PDB entry 6JOO | X-ray diffraction, 2.90 A resolution | chains A and C of the 4 polymer chains in the assembly

Chain A:
Molecule: CRISPR-associated protein, CRISPR-associated endonuclease Cas9
Organism: Corynebacterium diphtheriae
Notes: EC 3.1.-.-
UniProtKB: chimeric construct of A0A2T1BQ76, Q6NKI3: residues 1-497 from A0A2T1BQ76 (A0A2T1BQ76_CORDP) positions 1-497 (same numbers); residues 664-1084 from Q6NKI3 positions 664-1084 (same numbers)
Chain sequence (927 residues; row label = number of the first residue in the row; note: 160 numbers in that range are skipped by the numbering (no residue carries them; nothing is unmodelled there); numbers below 1 keep their minus sign (Gly-2 is residue -2)):
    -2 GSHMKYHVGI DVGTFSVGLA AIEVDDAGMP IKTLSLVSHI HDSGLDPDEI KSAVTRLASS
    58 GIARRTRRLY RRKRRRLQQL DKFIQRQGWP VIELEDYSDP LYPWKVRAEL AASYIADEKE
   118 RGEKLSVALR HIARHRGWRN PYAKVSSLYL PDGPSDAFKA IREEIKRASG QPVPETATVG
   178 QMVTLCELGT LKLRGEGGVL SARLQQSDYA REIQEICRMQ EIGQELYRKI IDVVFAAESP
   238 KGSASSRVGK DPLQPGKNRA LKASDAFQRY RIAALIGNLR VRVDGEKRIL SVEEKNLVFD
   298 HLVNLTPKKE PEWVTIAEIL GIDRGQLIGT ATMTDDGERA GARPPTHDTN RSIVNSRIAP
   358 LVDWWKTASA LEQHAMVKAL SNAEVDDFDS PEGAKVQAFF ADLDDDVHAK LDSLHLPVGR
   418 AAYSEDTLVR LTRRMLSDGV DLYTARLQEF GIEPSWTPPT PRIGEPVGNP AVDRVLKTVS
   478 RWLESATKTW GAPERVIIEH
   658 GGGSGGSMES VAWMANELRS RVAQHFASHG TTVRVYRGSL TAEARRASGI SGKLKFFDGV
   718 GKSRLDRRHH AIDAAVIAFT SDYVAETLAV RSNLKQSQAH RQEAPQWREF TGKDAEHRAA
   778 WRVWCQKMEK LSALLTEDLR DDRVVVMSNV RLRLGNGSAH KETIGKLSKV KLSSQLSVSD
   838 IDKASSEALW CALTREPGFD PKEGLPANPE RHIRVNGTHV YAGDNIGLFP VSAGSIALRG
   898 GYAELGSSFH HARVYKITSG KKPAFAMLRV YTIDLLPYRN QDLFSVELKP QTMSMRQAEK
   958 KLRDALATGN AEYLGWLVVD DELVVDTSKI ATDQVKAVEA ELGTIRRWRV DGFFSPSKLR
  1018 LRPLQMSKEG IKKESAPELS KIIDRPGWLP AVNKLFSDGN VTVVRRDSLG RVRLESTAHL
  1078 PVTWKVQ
Disordered / not traced: -2, 185-188, 276-288, 305-338, 437-439, 658-666, 701-708, 750-770
Construct notes: expression tag (-2 to 0); linker (658-663)
Modified / non-standard residues: Mse1, Mse26, Mse179, Mse216, Mse373, Mse432, Mse671, Mse785, Mse804, Mse924, Mse950, Mse952, Mse1023 (selenomethionine; parent Met); Mse330, Mse665 (selenomethionine)
Curated features (UniProtKB/Swiss-Prot):
  - binding site (Mn(2+)): His727
Metal / ion sites: Zn2+: His869, His876
Reported in the primary citation:
  - binding site for Guide RNA: Asp939, Asp977, Arg1070, His1076
  - binding site for Non-Target DNA: Arg1017, Arg1042
  - mutagenesis - F1011A, K1015A, R1042A, P1043A, L1046A: decreased catalytic activity
  - mutagenesis - F1011A/P1043A/L1046A, F1011A/K1015A/P1043A/L1046A, R1017A: abolished catalytic activity
  - binding site for Target DNA (chain C): Phe1011, Lys1015, Pro1043, Leu1046
  - specificity-determining residues: Lys1015

Chain C:
Molecule: Target DNA
Sequence (28 nucleotides; numbered 1 to 28; the number before each row is that of its first residue):
     1 CATTACCCGC CAAGCGCACC TAATTTCC

Interface between chain A and chain C:
Contacting residue pairs (52; chain A residue first):
  Ile47(A) - DC8(C)  base contact
  Trp135(A) - DA13(C)  hydrogen bond to the base
  Trp135(A) - DG14(C)  sugar contact
  Asn137(A) - DG14(C)  hydrogen bond to the phosphate
  Asn137(A) - DC15(C)  hydrogen bond to the phosphate
  Pro138(A) - DA13(C)  base contact
  Pro138(A) - DG14(C)  base contact
  Tyr139(A) - DG14(C)  base contact
  Tyr139(A) - DC15(C)  hydrogen bond to the base
  Pro237(A) - DG14(C)  base contact
  Ala241(A) - DC17(C)  sugar contact
  Arg244(A) - DG16(C)  base contact
  Arg244(A) - DC17(C)  hydrogen bond to the base
  Arg244(A) - DA18(C)  sugar contact
  Val245(A) - DC17(C)  phosphate contact
  Val245(A) - DA18(C)  phosphate contact
  Gly246(A) - DC17(C)  phosphate contact
  Gly246(A) - DA18(C)  hydrogen bond to the phosphate
  Arg256(A) - DA18(C)  salt bridge to the phosphate
  Arg256(A) - DC19(C)  salt bridge to the phosphate
  Asn275(A) - DT25(C)  base contact
  Asn275(A) - DT26(C)  base contact
  Asn379(A) - DC15(C)  phosphate contact
  Asn379(A) - DG16(C)  hydrogen bond to the phosphate
  Ala380(A) - DG16(C)  phosphate contact
  Ala380(A) - DC17(C)  phosphate contact
  Val415(A) - DG16(C)  phosphate contact
  Val415(A) - DC17(C)  phosphate contact
  Arg417(A) - DC17(C)  salt bridge to the phosphate
  Arg417(A) - DA18(C)  phosphate contact
  Tyr440(A) - DC27(C)  sugar contact
  Thr441(A) - DC27(C)  phosphate contact
  Pro451(A) - DC28(C)  phosphate contact
  Trp670(A) - DC19(C)  phosphate contact
  Trp670(A) - DC20(C)  sugar contact
  Lys818(A) - DC8(C)  phosphate contact
  Lys818(A) - DG9(C)  phosphate contact
  Glu819(A) - DG9(C)  hydrogen bond to the phosphate
  Thr820(A) - DG9(C)  hydrogen bond to the phosphate
  Thr989(A) - DA2(C)  phosphate contact
  Thr989(A) - DT3(C)  phosphate contact
  Gln991(A) - DT3(C)  hydrogen bond to the phosphate
  Phe1011(A) - DT4(C)  base contact
  Lys1015(A) - DA2(C)  hydrogen bond to the base
  Lys1015(A) - DT3(C)  base contact
  Arg1042(A) - DC6(C)  base contact
  Leu1046(A) - DT4(C)  base contact
  Pro1047(A) - DA2(C)  phosphate contact
  Ala1048(A) - DC1(C)  sugar contact
  Ala1048(A) - DA2(C)  hydrogen bond to the phosphate
  Lys1051(A) - DC1(C)  hydrogen bond to the phosphate
  Lys1051(A) - DA2(C)  salt bridge to the phosphate
Other interface residues (no listed pair), chain A (37 interface residues in all): Leu258, Gly416, Asn673, Ile987, Pro1043
Other interface residues (no listed pair), chain C (21 interface residues in all): DC7, DT21

Overview:
37 residues of chain A face 21 of chain C across their interface, with 13 hydrogen bonds and 4 salt bridges.
Polar pairs include Trp135(A)-DA13(C), Tyr139(A)-DC15(C) and Arg244(A)-DC17(C). From the paper: a binding site
for Guide RNA at Asp939(A), Asp977(A) and Arg1070(A) among others; F1011A, K1015A and R1042A of chain A, among
others, reduce catalytic activity; 8 substitutions were tested in all.
Here chain A is CRISPR-associated protein, CRISPR-associated endonuclease Cas9 (Corynebacterium diphtheriae)
and chain C is Target DNA. Entry 6JOO (Crystal structure of Corynebacterium diphtheriae Cas9 in complex with
sgRNA and target DNA) was determined by X-ray diffraction.
